PDB entry 9HBZ | electron microscopy, 3.49 A resolution | chains A and I of the 12 polymer chains in the assembly

Chain A:
Molecule: Tilapia Lake Virus nucleoprotein (segment 4)
From: Tilapia lake virus
UniProt: A0A1Y9SHW7 (A0A1Y9SHW7_9VIRU); residue numbers follow UniProt; this construct covers 1-354
Sequence (354 residues; numbered 1 to 354; the number before each row is that of its first residue):
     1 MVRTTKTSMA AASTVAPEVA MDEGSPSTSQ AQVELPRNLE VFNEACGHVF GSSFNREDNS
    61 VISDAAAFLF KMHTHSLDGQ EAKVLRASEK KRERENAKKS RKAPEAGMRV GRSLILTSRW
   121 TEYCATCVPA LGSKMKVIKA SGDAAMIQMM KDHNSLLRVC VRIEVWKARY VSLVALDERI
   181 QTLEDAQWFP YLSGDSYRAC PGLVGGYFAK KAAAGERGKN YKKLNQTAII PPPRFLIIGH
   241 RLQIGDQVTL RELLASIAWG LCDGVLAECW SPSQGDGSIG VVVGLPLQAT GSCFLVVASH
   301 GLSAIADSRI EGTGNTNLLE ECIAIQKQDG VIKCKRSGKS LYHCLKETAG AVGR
Unresolved in the structure: 1-33, 312-316, 351-354

Chain I:
Molecule: 40-mer vRNA loop
Sequence (12 nucleotides; numbered 401 to 412; the number before each row is that of its first residue):
   401 XXXXXXXXXX XX
Modified residues: P5P (purine riboside-5'-monophosphate) at position 401, Y5P (1-(5-O-phosphono-beta-D-ribofuranosyl)-1,4-dihydropyrimidine) at position 402, P5P (purine riboside-5'-monophosphate) at position 403, P5P (purine riboside-5'-monophosphate) at position 404, P5P (purine riboside-5'-monophosphate) at position 405, P5P (purine riboside-5'-monophosphate) at position 406, P5P (purine riboside-5'-monophosphate) at position 407, Y5P (1-(5-O-phosphono-beta-D-ribofuranosyl)-1,4-dihydropyrimidine) at position 408, Y5P (1-(5-O-phosphono-beta-D-ribofuranosyl)-1,4-dihydropyrimidine) at position 409, P5P (purine riboside-5'-monophosphate) at position 410, P5P (purine riboside-5'-monophosphate) at position 411, Y5P (1-(5-O-phosphono-beta-D-ribofuranosyl)-1,4-dihydropyrimidine) at position 412

Chain A / chain I interface:
Pairs across the interface - 35 pairs, chain A then chain I:
  Ala-82(A) / Y5P_409(I)  base contact
  Lys-83(A) / Y5P_409(I)  sugar contact
  Lys-83(A) / P5P_410(I)  phosphate contact
  Val-84(A) / Y5P_409(I)  base contact
  Leu-85(A) / Y5P_409(I)  sugar contact
  Arg-86(A) / P5P_411(I)  phosphate contact
  Ser-88(A) / Y5P_412(I)  hydrogen bond to the phosphate
  Lys-90(A) / Y5P_412(I)  hydrogen bond to the phosphate
  Lys-91(A) / Y5P_409(I)  phosphate contact
  Lys-91(A) / P5P_410(I)  salt bridge to the phosphate
  Lys-91(A) / P5P_411(I)  salt bridge to the phosphate
  Lys-91(A) / Y5P_412(I)  phosphate contact
  Leu-131(A) / Y5P_409(I)  sugar contact
  Gly-132(A) / Y5P_409(I)  hydrogen bond to the phosphate
  Lys-134(A) / Y5P_408(I)  salt bridge to the phosphate
  Met-135(A) / P5P_406(I)  phosphate contact
  Lys-136(A) / P5P_406(I)  phosphate contact
  Lys-136(A) / P5P_407(I)  salt bridge to the phosphate
  Lys-139(A) / P5P_405(I)  salt bridge to the phosphate
  Lys-139(A) / P5P_406(I)  salt bridge to the phosphate
  Asn-154(A) / Y5P_408(I)  base contact
  Arg-158(A) / P5P_404(I)  salt bridge to the phosphate
  Arg-162(A) / Y5P_402(I)  sugar contact
  Arg-198(A) / P5P_407(I)  hydrogen bond to the sugar
  Arg-198(A) / Y5P_408(I)  sugar contact
  Arg-198(A) / P5P_410(I)  base contact
  Tyr-207(A) / P5P_411(I)  base contact
  Phe-208(A) / P5P_410(I)  base contact
  Lys-211(A) / P5P_410(I)  base contact
  Asn-220(A) / P5P_405(I)  base contact
  Ala-228(A) / P5P_401(I)  sugar contact
  Ile-229(A) / P5P_401(I)  base contact
  Arg-241(A) / P5P_401(I)  base contact
  Arg-241(A) / Y5P_402(I)  base contact
  Thr-290(A) / P5P_401(I)  hydrogen bond to the sugar
Other interface residues (no listed pair), chain A (30 interface residues in all): Ser-133, Met-150, Lys-151, Pro-231

In short:
Chain A and chain I form an interface of 30 and 11 residues respectively, with 5 hydrogen bonds and 7 salt
bridges. Polar contacts include Arg-198(A)/P5P_407(I), Thr-290(A)/P5P_401(I) and Ser-88(A)/Y5P_412(I).
Chain A is Tilapia Lake Virus nucleoprotein (segment 4) (Tilapia lake virus) and chain I is a 40-mer vRNA
loop; the structure, TiLV-NP hexamer (pseudo-C6), was determined by electron microscopy, deposited together
with 9HBR, 9HBS, 9HBT, 9HBU, 9HBV, 9HBW, 9HBX and 9HBY.
